8E9I - chains A and H of the 15 polymer chains in the assembly; structure by electron microscopy, 2.80 A resolution.

Chain A:
Protein: NADH-quinone oxidoreductase subunit A
From: Mycolicibacterium smegmatis MC2 155
Notes: EC 7.1.1.-
UniProtKB: A0QU36 (A0QU36_MYCS2); residue numbers follow UniProt; this construct covers 1-122
Amino-acid sequence (122 residues; numbered 1 to 122; the number before each row is that of its first residue):
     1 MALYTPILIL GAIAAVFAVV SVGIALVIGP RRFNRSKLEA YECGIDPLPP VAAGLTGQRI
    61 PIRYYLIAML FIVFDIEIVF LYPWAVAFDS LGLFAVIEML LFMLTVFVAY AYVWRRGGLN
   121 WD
Unresolved in the structure: 1

Chain H:
Protein: NADH-quinone oxidoreductase subunit H
From: Mycolicibacterium smegmatis MC2 155
Notes: EC 7.1.1.-
UniProtKB: A0QU29 (NUOH_MYCS2); numbering as in UniProt (aligned over 1-408)
Amino-acid sequence (408 residues; row label = number of the first residue in the row):
     1 MTHPDPTLFG HDPWWLMLAK AVAIFVFLLL TVLSAILIER KLLGRMQMRF GPNRVGPAGL
    61 LQSLADGIKL ALKEGLVPAG VDKPIYLLAP VISVIPAFVA FSVIPLGGAV SVFGHRTPLQ
   121 LTDLPVAVLF ILAATSIGVY GIVLAGWASG STYPLLGGLR SSAQVVSYEI AMGLSFVAVF
   181 LYAGTMSTSG IVAAQDRTWF VFLLLPSFLV YVVSMVGETN RAPFDLPEAE GELVGGFHTE
   241 YSSLKFAMFM LAEYVNMTTV SALATTMFLG GWHAPFPFNL IDGANSGWWP LLWFTAKVWT
   301 FMFLYFWLRA TLPRLRYDQF MALGWKVLIP VSLLWIMVVA ITRSLRQHGE GTWAAWLLTA
   361 AVVVVVALIW GLATSLRRRT VQPPPPQSTG AYPVPPLPSV GTKETADA
Unresolved in the structure: 396-408
Residues lining bound ligands: menaquinone-9 (MQ9): Phe25, Val26, Leu29, Val32, Leu33, Ile36, Arg40, Ser63, Leu64, Gly67, Ile68, Leu70, Ala71, Leu244, Phe246, Ala247, Met248, Met250, Leu251, Tyr254, Arg309
From the paper describing this entry:
  - binding site for menaquinone-9: Arg40, Tyr254, Arg309

How chain A and chain H interact:
Pairs across the interface (113; chain A residue first):
  Leu3(A) with Phe9(H), hydrophobic; Gly10(H); Thr122(H), hydrogen bond (backbone-side chain); Asp123(H); Leu124(H)
  Tyr4(A) with Leu124(H), hydrophobic
  Thr5(A) with Met17(H)
  Pro6(A) with Leu121(H); Thr122(H)
  Ile7(A) with Val99(H), hydrophobic; Ser102(H); Val103(H), hydrophobic; Thr122(H); Leu124(H), hydrophobic; Phe130(H), hydrophobic
  Ile9(A) with Met17(H), hydrophobic; Leu18(H), hydrophobic; Ala21(H), hydrophobic
  Leu10(A) with Ala21(H); Phe98(H); Ser102(H); Leu121(H), hydrophobic
  Gly11(A) with Val99(H)
  Ile13(A) with Phe25(H), hydrophobic
  Ala14(A) with Phe98(H), hydrophobic
  Ala15(A) with Ile95(H), hydrophobic
  Phe17(A) with Phe25(H), hydrophobic; Val94(H), hydrophobic; Phe98(H), hydrophobic; Met248(H), hydrophobic
  Ala18(A) with Val94(H), hydrophobic
  Ser21(A) with Leu244(H); Met248(H)
  Val22(A) with Val91(H), hydrophobic
  Ile24(A) with Leu244(H), hydrophobic
  Ala25(A) with Lys73(H); Gly75(H), hydrogen bond (backbone-backbone); Ser243(H); Leu244(H), hydrophobic
  Leu26(A) with Val77(H), hydrophobic; Leu87(H), hydrophobic; Lys245(H)
  Ile28(A) with Ala71(H); Leu72(H), hydrophobic; Lys73(H)
  Gly29(A) with Leu72(H)
  Pro30(A) with Leu72(H); Glu74(H)
  Arg31(A) with Glu74(H); Gly75(H), hydrogen bond (side chain-backbone)
  Arg32(A) with Glu74(H), hydrogen bond (backbone-side chain)
  Lys37(A) with Glu74(H), salt bridge; Leu76(H)
  Leu38(A) with Leu76(H), hydrophobic; Pro78(H); Ala79(H), hydrogen bond (backbone-backbone)
  Ala40(A) with Glu240(H)
  Tyr41(A) with Ser151(H), hydrogen bond (backbone-side chain); Val234(H); Thr239(H); Glu240(H), hydrogen bond (backbone-side chain)
  Cys43(A) with Tyr153(H)
  Ile60(A) with Leu155(H), hydrophobic; Leu159(H), hydrophobic
  Tyr64(A) with Leu159(H), hydrogen bond (side chain-backbone); Ala163(H), hydrogen bond (side chain-backbone); Tyr317(H), hydrophobic; Met321(H), hydrophobic
  Ile67(A) with Val166(H), hydrophobic; Met321(H), hydrophobic; Trp325(H)
  Leu70(A) with Trp325(H)
  Phe71(A) with Glu169(H); Ile170(H), hydrophobic; Trp325(H), hydrophobic
  Phe74(A) with Ile170(H), hydrophobic; Trp325(H), hydrophobic
  Asp75(A) with Ile170(H)
  Ile78(A) with Ile170(H), hydrophobic; Leu174(H), hydrophobic
  Leu81(A) with Leu174(H), hydrophobic; Val177(H), hydrophobic
  Tyr82(A) with Leu129(H), hydrophobic; Gly173(H), hydrogen bond (side chain-backbone); Val177(H), hydrophobic; Phe180(H), hydrophobic
  Trp84(A) with Ile336(H), hydrophobic; Ala340(H), hydrophobic
  Ala85(A) with Val177(H); Phe180(H); Leu181(H)
  Val86(A) with Gly184(H); Met186(H), hydrophobic
  Phe88(A) with Leu181(H), hydrophobic; Ala340(H); Arg343(H)
  Leu93(A) with Ser344(H)
  Leu100(A) with Ile341(H), hydrophobic
  Met103(A) with Leu333(H); Ile336(H), hydrophobic; Met337(H), hydrophobic
  Phe107(A) with Leu333(H), hydrophobic; Leu334(H)
  Tyr110(A) with Trp325(H), hydrogen bond (side chain-backbone); Ile329(H); Pro330(H), hydrophobic
  Trp114(A) with Lys326(H); Pro330(H), hydrophobic
  Leu119(A) with Lys326(H)
  Asn120(A) with Lys326(H), hydrogen bond
  Asp122(A) with Tyr317(H); Asp318(H); Met321(H)
Other interface residues (no listed pair), chain A (59 interface residues in all): Val19, Glu39, Glu42, Ile62, Ala68, Asp89, Val96, Val106
Other interface residues (no listed pair), chain H (78 interface residues in all): Ile24, Phe101, Pro125, Leu132, Gly150, Thr152, Ser162, Val165, Phe176, Thr185, Leu251, Ala322

Overview:
59 residues of chain A face 78 of chain H across their interface; the contacts include 12 hydrogen bonds and 1
salt bridge. Among the polar pairs are Lys37(A)-Glu74(H), Leu3(A)-Thr122(H) and Arg31(A)-Gly75(H). Bound to
chain H: menaquinone-9. From the paper: a binding site for menaquinone-9 at Arg40(H), Tyr254(H) and Arg309(H).
Here chain A is NADH-quinone oxidoreductase subunit A and chain H is NADH-quinone oxidoreductase subunit H,
both from Mycolicibacterium smegmatis MC2 155. Entry 8E9I (Mycobacterial respiratory complex I, semi-inserted
quinone) was determined by electron microscopy together with 8E9G and 8E9H from the same study.
